PDB entry 5L54 | X-ray diffraction, 2.80 A resolution | chains T and U of the 28 polymer chains in the assembly

== Chain T ==
Molecule: Probable proteasome subunit alpha type-7
Organism: Saccharomyces cerevisiae (strain ATCC 204508 / S288c)
Notes: EC 3.4.25.1
UniProtKB: P21242 (PSA7_YEAST); residues -3 to 284 here correspond to UniProt positions 1-288 (UniProt number = residue number + 4)
Sequence (288 residues; each row starts with the number of its first residue; numbers below 1 keep their minus sign (Met-3 is residue -3)):
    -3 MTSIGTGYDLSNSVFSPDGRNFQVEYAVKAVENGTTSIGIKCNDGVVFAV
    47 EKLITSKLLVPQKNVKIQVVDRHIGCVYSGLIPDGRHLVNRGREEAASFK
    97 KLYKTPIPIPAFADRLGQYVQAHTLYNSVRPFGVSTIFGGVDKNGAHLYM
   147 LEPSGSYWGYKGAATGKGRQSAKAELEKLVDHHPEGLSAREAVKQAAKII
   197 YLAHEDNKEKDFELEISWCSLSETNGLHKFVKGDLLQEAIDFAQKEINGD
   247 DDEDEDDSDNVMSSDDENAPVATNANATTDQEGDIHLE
Not modelled in the structure: -3 to 1, 245-284
UniProt features mapped onto this chain:
  - modified residue: Thr-2 (N-acetylthreonine)

== Chain U ==
Molecule: Proteasome subunit alpha type-1
Organism: Saccharomyces cerevisiae (strain ATCC 204508 / S288c)
Notes: EC 3.4.25.1
UniProtKB: P21243 (PSA1_YEAST); residues -8 to 243 here correspond to UniProt positions 1-252 (UniProt number = residue number + 9)
Sequence (252 residues; row label = number of the first residue in the row; numbers below 1 keep their minus sign (Met-8 is residue -8)):
    -8 MSGAAAASAAGYDRHITIFSPEGRLYQVEYAFKATNQTNINSLAVRGKDC
    42 TVVISQKKVPDKLLDPTTVSYIFCISRTIGMVVNGPIPDARNAALRAKAE
    92 AAEFRYKYGYDMPCDVLAKRMANLSQIYTQRAYMRPLGVILTFVSVDEEL
   142 GPSIYKTDPAGYYVGYKATATGPKQQEITTNLENHFKKSKIDHINEESWE
   192 KVVEFAITHMIDALGTEFSKNDLEVGVATKDKFFTLSAENIEERLVAIAE
   242 QD
Not modelled in the structure: -8 to 1, 243

== Interface between chain T and chain U ==
Contacting residue pairs (64; chain T residue first):
  Thr2(T) with His6(U), hydrogen bond (backbone-side chain)
  Gly3(T) with His6(U)
  Tyr4(T) with Arg5(U); His6(U); Tyr21(U), hydrogen bond
  Ser9(T) with Arg126(U)
  Val10(T) with His6(U); Gln18(U)
  Phe11(T) with Gln18(U), hydrogen bond (backbone-side chain); Tyr21(U); Ala22(U), hydrophobic; Arg126(U); Pro127(U); Gly129(U)
  Ser12(T) with Tyr21(U)
  Pro13(T) with Tyr21(U), hydrophobic; Lys24(U), hydrogen bond (backbone-side chain)
  Gly15(T) with Tyr21(U); Ala25(U)
  Lys37(T) with Asp56(U), salt bridge
  Asp110(T) with Arg82(U)
  Gln114(T) with Arg82(U), hydrogen bond (side chain-backbone); Asn83(U); Leu86(U)
  Gln117(T) with Pro79(U); Asp80(U); Asn83(U), hydrogen bond; Arg126(U); Leu128(U)
  Thr120(T) with Arg126(U), hydrogen bond (backbone-side chain)
  Leu121(T) with Tyr124(U); Arg126(U); Leu128(U), hydrophobic
  Tyr122(T) with Tyr124(U); Met125(U), hydrophobic
  Ser150(T) with Pro79(U)
  Gly151(T) with Pro79(U)
  Ser152(T) with Ile78(U); Pro79(U)
  Tyr153(T) with Arg82(U), hydrogen bond (backbone-side chain)
  Trp154(T) with Leu55(U), hydrophobic; Thr59(U); Val60(U), hydrophobic; Ser61(U); Tyr62(U); Ile78(U), hydrophobic; Arg82(U)
  Gly155(T) with Leu55(U); Asp56(U), hydrogen bond (backbone-backbone); Thr59(U), hydrogen bond (backbone-side chain)
  Tyr156(T) with Leu54(U); Leu55(U), hydrophobic; Asp56(U)
  Lys157(T) with Lys53(U); Leu54(U), hydrogen bond (backbone-backbone); Leu55(U)
  Gly158(T) with Leu54(U), hydrogen bond (backbone-backbone)
  Lys169(T) with Asp52(U); Leu54(U)
  Leu172(T) with Leu54(U), hydrophobic
  Glu173(T) with Lys53(U), salt bridge; Leu54(U)
  Val176(T) with Leu54(U), hydrophobic
  Asp177(T) with Lys53(U), salt bridge
Interface residues without a listed pair, chain T (32 interface residues in all): Asp14, Tyr145
Interface residues without a listed pair, chain U (29 interface residues in all): Pro57

== In short ==
32 residues of chain T and 29 residues of chain U are in contact, with 12 hydrogen bonds and 3 salt bridges.
Among the polar pairs are Lys37(T)-Asp56(U), Glu173(T)-Lys53(U) and Asp177(T)-Lys53(U).
Chain T is Probable proteasome subunit alpha type-7 and chain U is Proteasome subunit alpha type-1, both from
Saccharomyces cerevisiae (strain ATCC 204508 / S288c); the structure, Yeast 20S proteasome in complex with
epoxyketone inhibitor 16, was determined by X-ray diffraction together with 5L52, 5L55, 5L5A, 5L5B, 5L5D, 5L5E
and 30 further entries from the same study.
